PDB entry 8ADN | electron microscopy, 2.77 A resolution | chains T and U of the 30 polymer chains in the assembly

== Chain T ==
Molecule: Proteasome subunit alpha type-7
Source organism: Vairimorpha necatrix
Chain sequence (243 residues; numbered 1 to 243; the number before each row is that of its first residue):
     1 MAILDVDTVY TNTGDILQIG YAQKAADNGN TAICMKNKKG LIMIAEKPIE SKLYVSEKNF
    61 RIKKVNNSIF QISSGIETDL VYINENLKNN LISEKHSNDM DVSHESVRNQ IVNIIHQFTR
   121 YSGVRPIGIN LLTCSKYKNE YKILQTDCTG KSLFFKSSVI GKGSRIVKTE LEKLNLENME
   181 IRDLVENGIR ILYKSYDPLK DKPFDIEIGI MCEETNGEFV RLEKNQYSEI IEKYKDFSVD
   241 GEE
Unresolved in the structure: 1, 236-243

== Chain U ==
Molecule: Proteasome subunit alpha type-1
Source organism: Vairimorpha necatrix
Chain sequence (234 residues; row label = number of the first residue in the row):
     1 MSIKDEIYNI FNADGKILQI EYGLEAVNKS LPLVVLKNKN MIVCAAKKNQ GHLLEDEVQT
    61 SFQPIYPNLY SAFTGNWADV FYVNSKAKDL AHYASYKLGF SVTPDILCRK LADELQPLIQ
   121 STGERAPAFA GALFGFDNGK PVVYMTNISA VCYPVYGSMV GSKNQNMYKY VEKYYNEDIE
   181 DEKLFEVAVG GLLESLGENS VYQEMEVAYL RNGEVLKYLD DKEIESLLLS IADK
Unresolved in the structure: 1
Cystine bridges: C108-C152

== Interface between chain T and chain U ==
Pairs across the interface - 61 pairs, chain T then chain U:
  L4(T) with I3(U), hydrophobic; I7(U), hydrophobic; Y22(U), hydrophobic
  V6(T) with I7(U), hydrophobic
  T8(T) with R125(U)
  V9(T) with I7(U), hydrophobic; Q19(U)
  Y10(T) with Q19(U), hydrogen bond (backbone-side chain); Y22(U); G23(U); D79(U); R125(U), hydrogen bond; A126(U), hydrogen bond (side chain-backbone); P127(U); A128(U), hydrogen bond (side chain-backbone)
  T11(T) with Y22(U)
  N12(T) with Y22(U)
  T13(T) with K29(U), hydrogen bond (backbone-side chain)
  G14(T) with Y22(U); A26(U)
  D15(T) with K29(U), salt bridge
  I16(T) with R125(U)
  K36(T) with D56(U), salt bridge
  R108(T) with E57(U), salt bridge; W77(U)
  N109(T) with F81(U); S85(U)
  V112(T) with F81(U), hydrophobic
  N113(T) with Y82(U); S85(U), hydrogen bond
  H116(T) with A78(U); D79(U), salt bridge; Y82(U); R125(U), hydrogen bond
  T119(T) with R125(U), hydrogen bond (backbone-side chain)
  R120(T) with Y82(U); E124(U), salt bridge; R125(U), hydrogen bond (backbone-backbone)
  Y121(T) with G123(U); E124(U), hydrogen bond
  S122(T) with G123(U), hydrogen bond (backbone-backbone)
  K142(T) with D56(U)
  T149(T) with A78(U)
  K151(T) with W77(U); A78(U)
  S152(T) with W77(U)
  L153(T) with H52(U); E57(U); Q59(U); W77(U), hydrophobic
  F154(T) with D56(U), hydrogen bond (backbone-backbone); E57(U), hydrogen bond (backbone-side chain)
  F155(T) with H52(U); L54(U); D56(U)
  K156(T) with L54(U), hydrogen bond (backbone-backbone); E55(U); D56(U), salt bridge
  S157(T) with L54(U)
  E172(T) with L53(U); L54(U)
Interface residues without a listed pair, chain T (34 interface residues in all): A2, G150, L171
Interface residues without a listed pair, chain U (31 interface residues in all): E6, E25, Q50, N76, I148

== Overview ==
34 residues of chain T and 31 residues of chain U are in contact; the contacts include 14 hydrogen bonds and 6
salt bridges. Polar contacts include D15(T)-K29(U), K36(T)-D56(U) and R108(T)-E57(U).
Chain T is Proteasome subunit alpha type-7 and chain U is Proteasome subunit alpha type-1, both from
Vairimorpha necatrix; the structure, Vairimorpha necatrix 20S proteasome from spores, was determined by
electron microscopy.
